PDB entry 5XWS | X-ray diffraction, 3.08 A resolution | chain A

[Chain A]
Name: Leucine-rich repeat and fibronectin type-III domain-containing protein 5
Organism: Homo sapiens
UniProtKB: Q96NI6 (LRFN5_HUMAN); residues 18-379 here = UniProt positions 18-379
Chain sequence (367 residues; numbered 18 to 384; the number before each row is that of its first residue):
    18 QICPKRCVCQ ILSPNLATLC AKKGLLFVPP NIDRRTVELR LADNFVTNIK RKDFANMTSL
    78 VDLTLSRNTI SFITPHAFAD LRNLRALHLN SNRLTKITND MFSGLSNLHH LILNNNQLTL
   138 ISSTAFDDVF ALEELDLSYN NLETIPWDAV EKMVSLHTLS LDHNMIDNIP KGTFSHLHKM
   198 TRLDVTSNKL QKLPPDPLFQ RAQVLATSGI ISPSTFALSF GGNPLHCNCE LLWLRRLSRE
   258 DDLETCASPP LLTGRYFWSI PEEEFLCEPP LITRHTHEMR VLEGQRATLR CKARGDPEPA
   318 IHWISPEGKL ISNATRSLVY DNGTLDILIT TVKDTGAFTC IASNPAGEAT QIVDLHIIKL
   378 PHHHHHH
Unresolved in the structure: 18, 224-226, 292-384
Construct notes: expression tag (380-384)
Disulfide bonds: Cys-20/Cys-26, Cys-24/Cys-37, Cys-244/Cys-263, Cys-246/Cys-284
Covalently attached groups: N-acetylglucosamine (NAG) linked to Asn-73
Curated features (UniProtKB/Swiss-Prot):
  - glycosylation (N-linked (GlcNAc...) asparagine): Asn-73, Asn-330, Asn-339
What the authors report for this chain:
  - mutagenesis - W250A: decreased expression
  - interface hot spots (mutagenesis) - Q134N, N158A: decreased binding to chain D
  - mutagenesis - Q134N, I358A: decreased signaling
  - mutagenesis - L249A, R253A: abolished signaling
  - mutagenesis - L288A: decreased signaling (synaptogenic activity)

[Overview]
Covalently linked N-acetylglucosamine: at Asn-73. The paper reports that Q134N and N158A reduce binding to
chain D; Q134N and I358A reduce signaling; 7 substitutions were tested in all.
Chain A is Leucine-rich repeat and fibronectin type-III domain-containing protein 5 (Homo sapiens); the
structure, Crystal structure of SALM5 LRR-Ig, was determined by X-ray diffraction (same publication as 5XWT
and 5XWU).
